Entry 8HPA (electron microscopy, 3.01 A resolution); this record covers chains C and B of the 5 polymer chains in the assembly.

== Chain C ==
Name: DNA polymerase processivity factor component A20
Source organism: Monkeypox virus
UniProt: Q5IXP2 (Q5IXP2_MONPV); residue numbers follow UniProt; this construct covers 1-426
Sequence (426 residues; numbered 1 to 426; the number before each row is that of its first residue):
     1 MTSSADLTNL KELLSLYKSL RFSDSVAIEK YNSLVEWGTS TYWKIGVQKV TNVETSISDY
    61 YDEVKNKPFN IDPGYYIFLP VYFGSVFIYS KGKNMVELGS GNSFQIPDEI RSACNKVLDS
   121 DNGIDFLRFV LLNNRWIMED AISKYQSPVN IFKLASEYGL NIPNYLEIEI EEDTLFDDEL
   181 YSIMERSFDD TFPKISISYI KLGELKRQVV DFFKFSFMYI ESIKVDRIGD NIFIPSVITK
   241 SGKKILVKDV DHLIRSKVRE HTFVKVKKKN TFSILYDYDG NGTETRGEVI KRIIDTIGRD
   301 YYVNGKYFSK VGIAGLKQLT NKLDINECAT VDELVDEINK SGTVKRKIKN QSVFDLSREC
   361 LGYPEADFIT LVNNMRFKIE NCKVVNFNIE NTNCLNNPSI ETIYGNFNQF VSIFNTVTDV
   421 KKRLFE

== Chain B ==
Name: E4R
Source organism: Monkeypox virus
Notes: EC 3.2.2.27
UniProt: Q5IXS4 (Q5IXS4_MONPV); residues 1-218 here = UniProt positions 1-218
Sequence (241 residues; numbered -22 to 218; the number before each row is that of its first residue; numbers below 1 keep their minus sign (Met-22 is residue -22)):
   -22 MHHHHHHDYD IPTTENLYFQ GASMNSVTIS HAPYTITYHD DWEPVMSQLV EFYNEVASWL
    38 LRDETSPIPD KFFIQLKQPL RNKRVCVCGI DPYPKDGTGV PFESPNFTKK SIKEIASSIS
    98 RLTGVIDYKG YNLNIIDGVI PWNYYLSCKL GETKSHAIYW DKISKLLLQH ITKHVSVLYC
   158 LGKTDFSNIR AKLESPVTTI VGYHPAARDH QFEKDRSFEI INVLLELDNK TPINWAQGFI
   218 Y
Unresolved in the structure: -22 to 0
Construct notes: initiating methionine (-22); expression tag (-21 to 0)

== How chain C and chain B interact ==
Residue-residue contacts - 19 pairs, chain C then chain B:
  Met1(C) with Ser194(B)
  Thr2(C) with Asp192(B), hydrogen bond (side chain-backbone); Ser194(B)
  Ser3(C) with Arg193(B), hydrogen bond
  Asn9(C) with Ile197(B); Val200(B); Leu201(B)
  Leu14(C) with Leu204(B), hydrophobic
  Thr41(C) with Arg167(B), hydrogen bond (backbone-side chain)
  Tyr42(C) with Arg167(B)
  Trp43(C) with Ile177(B), hydrophobic; Val178(B); Arg193(B); Ile197(B)
  Ile45(C) with Arg167(B); Pro173(B); Thr175(B); Thr176(B)
  Gln48(C) with Leu204(B)
Other interface residues (no listed pair), chain C (12 interface residues in all): Lys44, Gly46

== Overview ==
The interface between chain C and chain B involves 12 residues on one side and 13 on the other, with 3
hydrogen bonds. Polar contacts include Thr2(C)-Asp192(B), Ser3(C)-Arg193(B) and Thr41(C)-Arg167(B).
Chain C is DNA polymerase processivity factor component A20 and chain B is E4R, both from Monkeypox virus; the
structure, Monkeypox virus DNA replication holoenzyme F8, A22 and E4 complex in a DNA binding form, was
determined by electron microscopy (same publication as 8HOY and 8HDZ).
